PDB entry 4CAD | X-ray diffraction, 2.50 A resolution | chains B and C of the 3 polymer chains in the assembly

Chain B:
Protein: Antibody fab fragment heavy chain
Organism: Mus musculus
Notes: antibody fragment or engineered binder
Amino-acid sequence (227 residues; each row starts with the number of its first residue):
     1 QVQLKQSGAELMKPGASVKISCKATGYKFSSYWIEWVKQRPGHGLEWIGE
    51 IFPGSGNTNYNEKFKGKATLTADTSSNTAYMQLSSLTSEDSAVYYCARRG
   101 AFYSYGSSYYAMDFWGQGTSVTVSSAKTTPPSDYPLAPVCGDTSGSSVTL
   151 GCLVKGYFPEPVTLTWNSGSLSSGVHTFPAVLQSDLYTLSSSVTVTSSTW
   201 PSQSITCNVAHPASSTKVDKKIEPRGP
Disordered / not traced: 1, 142-144, 226-227
Disulfide bonds: Cys22-Cys96, Cys152-Cys207

Chain C:
Protein: Ras and a-factor converting enzyme 1, RCE1
Organism: Methanococcus maripaludis
UniProtKB: Q6LZY8 (Q6LZY8_METMP); residues 1-271 here = UniProt positions 1-271
Amino-acid sequence (271 residues; each row starts with the number of its first residue):
     1 MISSYKYNPKLYFLSTFVVTYILWFTGAYLSFSSTYSGIYMLIMLPGLMA
    51 PFIISTILIAKSKNNDLKKDFINRLFNLKLINLKTIPVVFLLMPAVILLS
   101 ILLSIPFGGSISQFQFSGGFSFSTDFVPVLFLLLLAATFEELGWRGYAFD
   151 SLQSRYSLFKASILFGIFWSLWHFPLIFVNNSYQYEIFNQSIWYGLNFFL
   201 SILPMGIIITWMCLKNRKSIILAIIFHFLINLNQELLAITQDTKIIETGV
   251 LFLVAAAIILYDKKMFFEKLG
Disordered / not traced: 1-7, 62-67, 120-124, 270-271
UniProt features mapped onto this chain:
  - active site (Proton donor/acceptor): Glu140, His173
  - site (Transition state stabilizer): His227, Asn231
What the authors report for this chain:
  - catalytic residues: Glu140, His173, His227, Asn231
  - contacts within the chain: Glu140-Trp144, Arg145-Thr210, Glu141-Arg145, Glu140-Trp169
  - mutagenesis - E140A, H173A, N231A: abolished catalytic activity
  - mutagenesis - L45W, L132W, H227A, N231D: decreased catalytic activity
  - mutagenesis - N231D: abolished catalytic activity on higher pH

Chain B / chain C interface:
Pairs across the interface (35; chain B residue first):
  Lys28(B) - Gly108(C)
  Lys28(B) - Asp242(C)  salt bridge
  Ser31(B) - Asp242(C)  hydrogen bond
  Trp33(B) - Asn189(C)
  Trp33(B) - Gln190(C)
  Phe52(B) - Gln190(C)
  Phe52(B) - Tyr194(C)  hydrophobic
  Ser55(B) - Gln190(C)  hydrogen bond (side chain-backbone)
  Ser55(B) - Ser191(C)
  Asn57(B) - Phe188(C)  hydrogen bond (side chain-backbone)
  Asn57(B) - Asn189(C)  hydrogen bond (side chain-backbone)
  Asn57(B) - Gln190(C)  hydrogen bond (side chain-backbone)
  Asn57(B) - Ser191(C)
  Asn59(B) - Asn189(C)  hydrogen bond
  Phe102(B) - Tyr183(C)  hydrophobic
  Phe102(B) - Glu186(C)
  Phe102(B) - Ile187(C)  hydrophobic
  Phe102(B) - Gln190(C)
  Phe102(B) - Gln241(C)
  Tyr103(B) - Ser117(C)
  Tyr103(B) - Ala238(C)  hydrophobic
  Tyr103(B) - Ile239(C)
  Tyr103(B) - Thr240(C)
  Ser104(B) - Tyr183(C)
  Ser104(B) - Gln234(C)
  Ser104(B) - Glu235(C)  hydrogen bond
  Tyr105(B) - Gly119(C)  hydrogen bond (backbone-backbone)
  Tyr105(B) - Phe126(C)
  Tyr105(B) - Glu235(C)
  Gly106(B) - Gly118(C)
  Gly106(B) - Gly119(C)  hydrogen bond (backbone-backbone)
  Tyr109(B) - Glu186(C)  hydrogen bond
  Tyr109(B) - Gln190(C)
  Tyr110(B) - Asn181(C)  hydrogen bond
  Tyr110(B) - Glu186(C)  hydrogen bond
Interface residues without a listed pair, chain C (23 interface residues in all): Asp125, Ile192

Overview:
14 residues of chain B face 23 of chain C across their interface, with 12 hydrogen bonds and 1 salt bridge.
Polar contacts include Lys28(B)-Asp242(C), Ser31(B)-Asp242(C) and Ser55(B)-Gln190(C). From the paper:
catalytic residues Glu140(C), His173(C) and His227(C) among others; L45W, L132W and H227A of chain C, among
others, reduce catalytic activity; 7 substitutions were tested in all.
Here chain B is Antibody fab fragment heavy chain (Mus musculus) and chain C is Ras and a-factor converting
enzyme 1, RCE1 (Methanococcus maripaludis). Entry 4CAD (Mechanism of farnesylated CAAX protein processing by
the integral membrane protease Rce1) was determined by X-ray diffraction.
